9BTM - chains B and A; structure by X-ray diffraction, 2.73 A resolution.

# Chain B
Molecule: Leucine-rich repeat protein SHOC-2
Organism: Homo sapiens
UniProtKB: Q9UQ13 (SHOC2_HUMAN); numbering as in UniProt (aligned over 80-582)
Amino-acid sequence (503 residues; row label = number of the first residue in the row):
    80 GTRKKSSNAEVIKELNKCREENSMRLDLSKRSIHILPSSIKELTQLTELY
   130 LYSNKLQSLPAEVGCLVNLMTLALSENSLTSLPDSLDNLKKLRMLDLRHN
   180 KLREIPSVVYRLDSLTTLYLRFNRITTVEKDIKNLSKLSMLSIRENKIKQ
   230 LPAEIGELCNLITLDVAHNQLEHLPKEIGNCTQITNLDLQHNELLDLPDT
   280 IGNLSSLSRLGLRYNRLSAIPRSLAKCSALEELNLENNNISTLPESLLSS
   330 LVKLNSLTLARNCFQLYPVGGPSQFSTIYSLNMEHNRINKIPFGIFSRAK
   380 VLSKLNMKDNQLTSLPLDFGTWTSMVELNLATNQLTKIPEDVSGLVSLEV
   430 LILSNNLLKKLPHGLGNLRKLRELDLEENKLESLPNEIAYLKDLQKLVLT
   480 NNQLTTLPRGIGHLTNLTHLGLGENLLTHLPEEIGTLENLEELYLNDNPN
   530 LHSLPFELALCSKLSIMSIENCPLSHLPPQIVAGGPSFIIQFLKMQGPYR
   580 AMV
Unresolved in the structure: 80-85, 577-582
What the authors report for this chain:
  - mutagenesis - G290A: unchanged binding to GTPase NRas (chain A)
  - mutagenesis - G290A: unchanged stability
  - mutagenesis - G290A: abolished binding to compound 6

# Chain A
Molecule: GTPase NRas
Organism: Homo sapiens
Notes: EC 3.6.5.2; engineered mutation(s): Q61R
UniProtKB: P01111 (RASN_HUMAN); numbering as in UniProt (aligned over 1-169)
Amino-acid sequence (169 residues; numbered 1 to 169; the number before each row is that of its first residue):
     1 MTEYKLVVVGAGGVGKSALTIQLIQNHFVDEYDPTIEDSYRKQVVIDGET
    51 CLLDILDTAGREEYSAMRDQYMRTGEGFLCVFAINNSKSFADINLYREQI
   101 KRVKDSDDVPMVLVGNKCDLPTRTVDTKQAHELAKSYGIPFIETSAKTRQ
   151 GVEDAFYTLVREIRQYRMK
Unresolved in the structure: 169
Differences from the reference sequence: variant Arg61 (Gln in P01111)
Bound ions: Mg2+: Ser17, Thr35 (together with GTP)
Residues lining bound ligands: GTP (guanosine-5'-triphosphate): Ala11, Gly12, Gly13, Val14, Gly15, Lys16, Ser17, Ala18, Phe28, Val29, Asp30, Glu31, Tyr32, Asp33, Pro34, Thr35, Thr58, Ala59, Gly60, Arg61, Asn116, Lys117, Asp119, Leu120, Ser145, Ala146, Lys147
What the authors report for this chain:
  - contacts within the chain: Arg61-Glu63 (salt bridge)

# Chain B / chain A interface
Pairs across the interface - 33 pairs, chain B then chain A:
  Arg104(B) with Gln70(A); Arg73(A)
  Asp106(B) with Gln70(A), hydrogen bond
  Tyr129(B) with Met67(A), hydrophobic; Gln70(A)
  Thr150(B) with Met67(A)
  Ala152(B) with Met67(A), hydrophobic
  Met173(B) with Ala66(A), hydrophobic; Met67(A), hydrophobic
  Arg177(B) with Ile36(A); Glu37(A), salt bridge; Tyr71(A)
  Thr196(B) with Glu63(A); Ala66(A)
  Tyr198(B) with Ile36(A), hydrophobic; Glu63(A), hydrogen bond (side chain-backbone); Tyr64(A), hydrogen bond (side chain-backbone); Ala66(A)
  Arg200(B) with Ile36(A)
  Met219(B) with Glu63(A); Tyr64(A), hydrophobic
  Arg223(B) with Asp33(A), salt bridge
  Ile241(B) with Glu63(A)
  Thr242(B) with Arg61(A), hydrogen bond; Glu63(A), hydrogen bond; Tyr64(A)
  Thr264(B) with Arg61(A), hydrogen bond
  Asn265(B) with Arg61(A); Tyr64(A), hydrogen bond
  Arg288(B) with Tyr32(A), hydrogen bond (side chain-backbone); Pro34(A)
  Arg292(B) with Glu31(A), salt bridge
  Lys383(B) with Lys147(A)
Also at the interface, not in a pair above, chain B (23 interface residues in all): Glu127, Tyr131, Glu155, Ser218
Also at the interface, not in a pair above, chain A (16 interface residues in all): Ser65
Interface features reported in the paper:
  - pairs named by the authors: Thr264(B)-Arg61(A) (hydrogen bond), Glu63(A)-Thr242(B) (hydrogen bond), Tyr64(A)-Asn265(B) (hydrogen bond)
  - interface residues, chain A: Met67(A)

# Overview
23 residues of chain B face 16 of chain A across their interface; the contacts include 8 hydrogen bonds and 3
salt bridges. Polar contacts include Arg177(B)-Glu37(A), Arg223(B)-Asp33(A) and Arg292(B)-Glu31(A). The
authors report hydrogen bonds between Thr264(B) and Arg61(A), Glu63(A) and Thr242(B) and Tyr64(A) and
Asn265(B). From the paper: G290A of chain B abolishes binding to compound 6; the interface residue Met67(A).
Chain B is Leucine-rich repeat protein SHOC-2 and chain A is GTPase NRas, both from Homo sapiens; the
structure, NRas 1-169 Q61R in Complex with Shoc2 80-582, was determined by X-ray diffraction together with
9OVJ, 9BTN and 9BTP from the same study.
